3UTS - chains A and D of the 5 polymer chains in the assembly; structure by X-ray diffraction, 2.71 A resolution.

== Chain A ==
Molecule: HLA class I histocompatibility antigen, A-2 alpha chain
Source organism: Homo sapiens
UniProt: P01892 (1A02_HUMAN); residues 1-276 here correspond to UniProt positions 25-300 (UniProt number = residue number + 24)
Amino-acid sequence (276 residues; numbered 1 to 276; the number before each row is that of its first residue):
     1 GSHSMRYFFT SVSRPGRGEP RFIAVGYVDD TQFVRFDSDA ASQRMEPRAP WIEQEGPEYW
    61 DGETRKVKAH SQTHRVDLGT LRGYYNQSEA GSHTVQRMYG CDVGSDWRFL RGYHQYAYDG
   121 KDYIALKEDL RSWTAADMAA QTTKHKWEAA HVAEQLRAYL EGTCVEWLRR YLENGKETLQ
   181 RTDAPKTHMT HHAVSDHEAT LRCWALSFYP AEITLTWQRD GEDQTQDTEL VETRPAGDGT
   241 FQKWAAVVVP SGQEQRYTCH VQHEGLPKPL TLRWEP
Disulfides: Cys101-Cys164, Cys203-Cys259

== Chain D ==
Molecule: 1E6 TCR Alpha Chain
Source organism: Homo sapiens
Amino-acid sequence (201 residues; each row starts with the number of its first residue):
     2 KEVEQDPGPL SVPEGAIVSL NCTYSNSAFQ YFMWYRQYSR KGPELLMYTY SSGNKEDGRF
    62 TAQVDKSSKY ISLFIRDSQP SDSATYLCAM RGDSSYKLIF GSGTRLLVRP DIQNPDPAVY
   122 QLRDSKSSDK SVCLFTDFDS QTNVSQSKDS DVYITDKCVL DMRSMDFKSN SAVAWSNKSD
   182 FACANAFNNS IIPEDTFFPS P
Not modelled in the structure: 202
Disulfides: Cys23-Cys89, Cys134-Cys184

== How chain A and chain D interact ==
Residue-residue contacts - 7 pairs, chain A then chain D:
  Gly62(A) with Ser95(D)
  Arg65(A) with Ser95(D), hydrogen bond; Ser96(D)
  Lys66(A) with Asp94(D), salt bridge
  Ala158(A) with Tyr51(D)
  Thr163(A) with Gln31(D); Asp94(D)
Other interface residues (no listed pair), chain A (6 interface residues in all): Gln155
Other interface residues (no listed pair), chain D (6 interface residues in all): Tyr32

== In short ==
Chain A and chain D each contribute 6 residues to their interface, with 1 hydrogen bond and 1 salt bridge.
Polar contacts include Lys66(A)-Asp94(D) and Arg65(A)-Ser95(D).
Chain A is HLA class I histocompatibility antigen, A-2 alpha chain and chain D is 1E6 TCR Alpha Chain, both
from Homo sapiens; the structure, 1E6-A*0201-ALWGPDPAAA Complex, Monoclinic, was determined by X-ray
diffraction, deposited together with 3UTP, 3UTQ and 3UTT.
